Entry 9FWX (X-ray diffraction, 1.25 A resolution); this record covers chain A.

== Chain A ==
Molecule: Bromodomain-containing protein 4
From: Homo sapiens
UniProtKB: O60885 (BRD4_HUMAN); residue numbers follow UniProt; this construct covers 44-168
Sequence (127 residues; row label = number of the first residue in the row):
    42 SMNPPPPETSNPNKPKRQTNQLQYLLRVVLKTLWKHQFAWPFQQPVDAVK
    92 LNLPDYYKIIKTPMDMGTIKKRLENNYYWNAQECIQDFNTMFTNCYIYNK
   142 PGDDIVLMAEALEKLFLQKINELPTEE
Sequence notes: expression tag (42-43)
Curated features (UniProtKB/Swiss-Prot):
  - site: N140 (Acetylated histone binding)
  - cross-link: K99 (Glycyl lysine isopeptide (Lys-Gly) (interchain with G-Cter in SUMO2))
  - natural variant: D145 (D145G: Found in a patient with a neurodevelopmental syndrome; uncertain significance)
  - mutagenesis: N140 (N140A: Abolishes binding to acetylated histones)
Small-molecule neighbours: A1IGX (3-methyl-N-(2-phenylethyl)-[1,2,4]triazolo[4,3-b]pyridazin-6-amine): W81, P82, F83, V87, L92, L94, Y97, C136, Y139, N140, D145, I146, M149
Reported in the primary citation:
  - binding site for A1IGX: L94, I146

== In short ==
Chain A binds compound A1IGX. UniProt lists one mutagenesis site. From the paper: a binding site for A1IGX at
L94 and I146.
Chain A is Bromodomain-containing protein 4 (Homo sapiens); the structure, Crystal structure of BRD4 BD1 with
MEN1404BS, was determined by X-ray diffraction (same publication as 9FXP).
